PDB entry 4Y6Z | X-ray diffraction, 2.70 A resolution | chains A and G of the 34 polymer chains in the assembly

[Chain A]
Protein: Proteasome subunit alpha type-2
Source organism: Saccharomyces cerevisiae (strain ATCC 204508 / S288c)
Notes: EC 3.4.25.1
UniProtKB: P23639 (PSA2_YEAST); residue numbers follow UniProt; this construct covers 1-250
Sequence (250 residues; each row starts with the number of its first residue):
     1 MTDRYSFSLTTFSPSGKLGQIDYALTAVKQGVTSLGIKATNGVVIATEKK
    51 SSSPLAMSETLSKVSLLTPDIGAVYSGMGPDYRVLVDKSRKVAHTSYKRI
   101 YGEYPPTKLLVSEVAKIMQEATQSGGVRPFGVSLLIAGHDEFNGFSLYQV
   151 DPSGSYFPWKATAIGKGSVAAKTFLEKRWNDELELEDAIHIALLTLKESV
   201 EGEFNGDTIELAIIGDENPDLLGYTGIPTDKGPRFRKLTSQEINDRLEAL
UniProt features mapped onto this chain:
  - cross-link: Lys108 (Glycyl lysine isopeptide (Lys-Gly) (interchain with G-Cter in ubiquitin))

[Chain G]
Protein: Proteasome subunit alpha type-1
Source organism: Saccharomyces cerevisiae (strain ATCC 204508 / S288c)
Notes: EC 3.4.25.1
UniProtKB: P21243 (PSA1_YEAST); residues -8 to 243 here correspond to UniProt positions 1-252 (UniProt number = residue number + 9)
Sequence (252 residues; each row starts with the number of its first residue; numbers below 1 keep their minus sign (Met-8 is residue -8)):
    -8 MSGAAAASAAGYDRHITIFSPEGRLYQVEYAFKATNQTNINSLAVRGKDC
    42 TVVISQKKVPDKLLDPTTVSYIFCISRTIGMVVNGPIPDARNAALRAKAE
    92 AAEFRYKYGYDMPCDVLAKRMANLSQIYTQRAYMRPLGVILTFVSVDEEL
   142 GPSIYKTDPAGYYVGYKATATGPKQQEITTNLENHFKKSKIDHINEESWE
   192 KVVEFAITHMIDALGTEFSKNDLEVGVATKDKFFTLSAENIEERLVAIAE
   242 QD
Disordered / not traced: -8 to 1, 243
Metal / ion sites: Mg2+: Thr8, Tyr119, Arg122, Met125

[Interface between chain A and chain G]
Contacting residue pairs - 67 pairs, chain A then chain G:
  Asp3(A) - Tyr124(G)
  Tyr5(A) - Ile7(G)
  Tyr5(A) - Ala123(G)  hydrophobic
  Tyr5(A) - Tyr124(G)  hydrophobic
  Leu9(A) - Ile9(G)  hydrophobic
  Leu9(A) - Ala123(G)  hydrophobic
  Gln20(A) - Ile9(G)
  Gln20(A) - Phe10(G)  hydrogen bond (side chain-backbone)
  Tyr23(A) - Phe10(G)  hydrophobic
  Tyr23(A) - Ser11(G)
  Tyr23(A) - Pro12(G)  hydrophobic
  Tyr23(A) - Gly14(G)
  Ala24(A) - Phe10(G)  hydrophobic
  Thr26(A) - Pro12(G)
  Thr26(A) - Glu13(G)
  Ala27(A) - Gly14(G)
  Ser52(A) - Tyr153(G)  hydrogen bond
  Ser53(A) - Thr170(G)
  Pro54(A) - Lys158(G)
  Pro54(A) - Glu174(G)
  Leu55(A) - Tyr157(G)
  Leu55(A) - Lys158(G)  hydrogen bond (backbone-backbone)
  Leu55(A) - Ala159(G)
  Leu55(A) - Thr170(G)
  Leu55(A) - Leu173(G)  hydrophobic
  Leu55(A) - Glu174(G)
  Leu55(A) - Phe177(G)  hydrophobic
  Ala56(A) - Gly156(G)
  Ala56(A) - Tyr157(G)  hydrophobic
  Met57(A) - Arg37(G)
  Met57(A) - Val155(G)
  Met57(A) - Gly156(G)  hydrogen bond (backbone-backbone)
  Met57(A) - Tyr157(G)
  Met57(A) - Lys158(G)
  Thr60(A) - Tyr146(G)
  Thr60(A) - Val155(G)
  Thr60(A) - Gly156(G)  hydrogen bond (side chain-backbone)
  Leu61(A) - Tyr153(G)  hydrophobic
  Leu61(A) - Val155(G)  hydrophobic
  Met78(A) - Phe10(G)  hydrophobic
  Met78(A) - Leu16(G)  hydrophobic
  Pro80(A) - Gln117(G)
  Pro80(A) - Ala151(G)
  Pro80(A) - Gly152(G)
  Pro80(A) - Tyr153(G)
  Asp81(A) - Gln117(G)
  Arg83(A) - Ala113(G)  hydrogen bond (side chain-backbone)
  Arg83(A) - Asn114(G)
  Arg83(A) - Gly152(G)  hydrogen bond (side chain-backbone)
  Arg83(A) - Tyr154(G)
  Val84(A) - Asn114(G)
  Val84(A) - Gln117(G)
  Asp87(A) - Lys110(G)  salt bridge
  Asp87(A) - Asn114(G)
  Gly126(A) - Arg122(G)
  Gly126(A) - Ala123(G)  hydrogen bond (backbone-backbone)
  Val127(A) - Gln121(G)
  Val127(A) - Arg122(G)
  Arg128(A) - Thr8(G)
  Arg128(A) - Phe10(G)
  Arg128(A) - Leu16(G)
  Arg128(A) - Thr120(G)  hydrogen bond (side chain-backbone)
  Arg128(A) - Gln121(G)  hydrogen bond (backbone-backbone)
  Pro129(A) - Phe10(G)
  Pro129(A) - Gln121(G)
  Phe130(A) - Gln121(G)
  Gly131(A) - Phe10(G)
Other interface residues (no listed pair), chain A (30 interface residues in all): Thr2, Ala121

[Overview]
30 residues of chain A and 33 residues of chain G are in contact; the contacts include 10 hydrogen bonds and 1
salt bridge. Polar contacts include Asp87(A)-Lys110(G), Gln20(A)-Phe10(G) and Ser52(A)-Tyr153(G). Thr8(G),
Tyr119(G), Arg122(G) and Met125(G) coordinate Mg2+.
Here chain A is Proteasome subunit alpha type-2 and chain G is Proteasome subunit alpha type-1, both from
Saccharomyces cerevisiae (strain ATCC 204508 / S288c). Entry 4Y6Z (Yeast 20S proteasome in complex with
Ac-PAL-ep) was determined by X-ray diffraction together with 4Y69, 4Y6A, 4Y6V, 4Y70, 4Y74, 4Y75 and 34 further
entries from the same study.
